PDB entry 6KH3 | X-ray diffraction, 2.30 A resolution | chain A

# Chain A
Protein: Ferritin
From: Penaeus japonicus
Notes: EC 1.16.3.1
UniProt: T2B7E1 (T2B7E1_PENJP); the construct has insertions or renumbered stretches relative to UniProt, so the offset changes along the chain: 2-56 = UniProt 2-56; 58-99 = UniProt 57-98; 101-159 = UniProt 99-157; 161-173 = UniProt 158-170
Amino-acid sequence (170 residues; numbered 2 to 173; 2 numbers in that range are skipped by the numbering (no residue carries them; nothing is unmodelled there); the number before each row is that of its first residue):
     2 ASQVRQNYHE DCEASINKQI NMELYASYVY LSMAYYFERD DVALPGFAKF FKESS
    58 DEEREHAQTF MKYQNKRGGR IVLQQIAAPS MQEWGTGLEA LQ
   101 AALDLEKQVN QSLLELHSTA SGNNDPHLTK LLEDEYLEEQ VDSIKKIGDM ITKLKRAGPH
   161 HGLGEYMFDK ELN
Construct notes: insertion (160); engineered mutation H161 (Thr158 in T2B7E1)
Ion coordination: Fe ion: E24, E60, H63
Residues lining bound ligands: Ni2+ (NI): T93, E96, H160

# Summary
Bound to chain A: Ni2+. E24, E60 and H63 form the Fe ion site.
Chain A is Ferritin (Penaeus japonicus); the structure, Design and crystal structure of protein MOFs with
ferritin nanocages as linkers and nickel clusters as ..., was determined by X-ray diffraction (same
publication as 6KH0, 6KH1, 6KH4 and 6KH5).
